PDB entry 4OH5 | X-ray diffraction, 2.00 A resolution | chains A and B

[Chain A]
Name: Androgen receptor
Source organism: Homo sapiens
Notes: fragment: ligand binding domain
Reference sequence: P10275 (ANDR_HUMAN); numbering as in UniProt (aligned over 670-919)
Sequence (250 residues; row label = number of the first residue in the row):
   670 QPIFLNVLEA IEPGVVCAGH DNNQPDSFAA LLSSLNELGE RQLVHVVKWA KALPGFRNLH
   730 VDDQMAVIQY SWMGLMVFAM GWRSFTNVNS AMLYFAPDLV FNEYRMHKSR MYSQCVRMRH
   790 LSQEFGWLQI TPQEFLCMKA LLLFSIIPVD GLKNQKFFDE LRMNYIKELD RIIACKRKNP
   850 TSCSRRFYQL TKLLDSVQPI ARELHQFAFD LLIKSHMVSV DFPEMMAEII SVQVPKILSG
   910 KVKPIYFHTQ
Unresolved in the structure: 670, 844-850
Construct notes: engineered mutation A760 (Arg in P10275), A877 (Thr in P10275)
UniProt features mapped onto this chain:
  - natural variant: V685 (V685I: In AIS), L701 (L701M: In AIS), S703 (S703A: In AIS), V716 (V716M: In prostate cancer), R752 (W752R: In AIS; this construct carries the variant), F813 (L813F: In AIS; this construct carries the variant), I842 (I842S: In PAIS), R855 (R855K: In PAIS), L881 (L881Q: In prostate cancer), V887 (M887V: In AIS; this construct carries the variant), I899 (I899T: In AIS)
Ligand contacts: hydroxyflutamide (HFT): L701, L704, N705, L707, G708, Q711, M742, M745, V746, M749, R752, F764, M787, L873, F876, A877, I899
Reported in the primary citation:
  - binding site for hydroxyflutamide: N705, Q711, R752
  - mutagenesis - T877A: increased signaling in response to hydroxyflutamide (citing earlier work)

[Chain B]
Name: co-regulator peptide
Sequence (11 residues; numbered 0 to 10; the number before each row is that of its first residue; numbering starts at 0):
     0 RGAFQNLFQS V
Unresolved in the structure: 0, 10

[Interface between chain A and chain B]
Residue-residue contacts - 19 pairs, chain A then chain B:
  L712(A) with F3(B), hydrophobic
  V713(A) with L6(B), hydrophobic
  V716(A) with F3(B), hydrophobic; L6(B), hydrophobic
  K720(A) with F7(B), hydrogen bond (side chain-backbone)
  V730(A) with F7(B), hydrophobic
  Q733(A) with F7(B)
  M734(A) with F3(B); Q4(B); F7(B), hydrophobic
  I737(A) with F3(B), hydrophobic; F7(B), hydrophobic
  Q738(A) with F3(B)
  M894(A) with F3(B); L6(B), hydrophobic
  E897(A) with G1(B); A2(B), hydrogen bond (side chain-backbone); F3(B), hydrogen bond (side chain-backbone)
  I898(A) with F3(B), hydrophobic
Interface residues without a listed pair, chain A (13 interface residues in all): E893
Interface residues without a listed pair, chain B (7 interface residues in all): S9

[Overview]
13 residues of chain A face 7 of chain B across their interface; the contacts include 3 hydrogen bonds. Among
the polar pairs are K720(A)-F7(B), E897(A)-A2(B) and E897(A)-F3(B). Ligands of chain A: hydroxyflutamide. The
paper reports a binding site for hydroxyflutamide at N705(A), Q711(A) and R752(A); T877A of chain A increases
signaling in response to hydroxyflutamide.
Chain A is Androgen receptor (Homo sapiens) and chain B is co-regulator peptide; the structure, Crystal
structure of T877A-AR-LBD bound with co-regulator peptide, was determined by X-ray diffraction, deposited
together with 4OED, 4OEY, 4OEZ, 4OFR, 4OFU, 4OH6 and 10 further entries.
